Entry 7U5E (electron microscopy, 4.03 A resolution (low resolution: residue-level contacts below are approximate; hydrogen-bond / salt-bridge calls are withheld)); this record covers chains 1 and B of the 13 polymer chains in the assembly.

== Chain 1 ==
Molecule: crRNA
From: Aeromonas salmonicida
Sequence (60 nucleotides; numbered 1 to 60; the number before each row is that of its first residue):
     1 CCAAGAAAAGGACUGGAAGAAAUCAUCCAAGUUGGGGACUAUUUUCUGCC
    51 GUAUAGGCAG

== Chain B ==
Molecule: Cas7
From: Aeromonas salmonicida
Amino-acid sequence (347 residues; each row starts with the number of its first residue):
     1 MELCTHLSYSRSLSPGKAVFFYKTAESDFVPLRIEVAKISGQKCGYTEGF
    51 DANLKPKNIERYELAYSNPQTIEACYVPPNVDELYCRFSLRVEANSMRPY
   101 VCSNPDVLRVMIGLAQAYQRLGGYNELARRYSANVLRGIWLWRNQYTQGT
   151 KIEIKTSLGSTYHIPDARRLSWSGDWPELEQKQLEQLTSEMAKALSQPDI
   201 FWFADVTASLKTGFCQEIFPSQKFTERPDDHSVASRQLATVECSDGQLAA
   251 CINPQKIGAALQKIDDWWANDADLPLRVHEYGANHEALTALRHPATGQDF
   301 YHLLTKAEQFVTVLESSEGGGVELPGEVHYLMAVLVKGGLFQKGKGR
Disordered / not traced: 1-2, 345-347

== Interface between chain 1 and chain B ==
Residue-residue contacts (35; chain 1 residue first):
  C2(1) - Tyr100(B)
  A4(1) - Tyr100(B)
  G5(1) - Tyr9(B)
  G5(1) - Ser10(B)
  G5(1) - Tyr100(B)
  G5(1) - Leu340(B)
  A6(1) - Arg11(B)
  A6(1) - Lys337(B)
  A6(1) - Gly338(B)
  A6(1) - Gly339(B)
  A7(1) - Arg11(B)
  A8(1) - Trp142(B)
  A8(1) - Gln255(B)
  A8(1) - Lys256(B)
  A8(1) - Arg277(B)
  A8(1) - His285(B)
  A9(1) - Gln222(B)
  A9(1) - Lys223(B)
  A9(1) - Phe224(B)
  A9(1) - Thr225(B)
  A9(1) - Gln255(B)
  G10(1) - Gln222(B)
  G10(1) - Lys256(B)
  G11(1) - Arg143(B)
  G11(1) - Gln222(B)
  A12(1) - Arg143(B)
  C13(1) - Ile39(B)
  C13(1) - Ser40(B)
  C13(1) - Gly41(B)
  C13(1) - Gln42(B)
  C13(1) - Gln70(B)
  U14(1) - Ser40(B)
  U14(1) - Gln42(B)
  G15(1) - Ser40(B)
  G15(1) - Ser67(B)
Other interface residues (no listed pair), chain B (28 interface residues in all): Asn68, Pro69, Asn253, Ala259

== Summary ==
The interface between chain 1 and chain B involves 13 residues on one side and 28 on the other.
Here chain 1 is crRNA and chain B is Cas7, both from Aeromonas salmonicida. Entry 7U5E (I-F3b Cascade-TniQ
partial R-loop complex) was determined by electron microscopy (same publication as 7U5D).
